PDB entry 8ZC2 | electron microscopy, 7.82 A resolution (low resolution: residue-level contacts below are approximate; hydrogen-bond / salt-bridge calls are withheld) | chains A and H of the 18 polymer chains in the assembly

[Chain A]
Molecule: Spike glycoprotein
From: Severe acute respiratory syndrome coronavirus 2
Reference sequence: P0DTC2 (SPIKE_SARS2); aligned to UniProt positions 14-1204 over residues 17-1211 (the alignment contains insertions or deletions, so no single offset holds)
Sequence (1240 residues; each row starts with the number of its first residue; note: 4 numbers in that range are skipped by the numbering (no residue carries them; nothing is unmodelled there)):
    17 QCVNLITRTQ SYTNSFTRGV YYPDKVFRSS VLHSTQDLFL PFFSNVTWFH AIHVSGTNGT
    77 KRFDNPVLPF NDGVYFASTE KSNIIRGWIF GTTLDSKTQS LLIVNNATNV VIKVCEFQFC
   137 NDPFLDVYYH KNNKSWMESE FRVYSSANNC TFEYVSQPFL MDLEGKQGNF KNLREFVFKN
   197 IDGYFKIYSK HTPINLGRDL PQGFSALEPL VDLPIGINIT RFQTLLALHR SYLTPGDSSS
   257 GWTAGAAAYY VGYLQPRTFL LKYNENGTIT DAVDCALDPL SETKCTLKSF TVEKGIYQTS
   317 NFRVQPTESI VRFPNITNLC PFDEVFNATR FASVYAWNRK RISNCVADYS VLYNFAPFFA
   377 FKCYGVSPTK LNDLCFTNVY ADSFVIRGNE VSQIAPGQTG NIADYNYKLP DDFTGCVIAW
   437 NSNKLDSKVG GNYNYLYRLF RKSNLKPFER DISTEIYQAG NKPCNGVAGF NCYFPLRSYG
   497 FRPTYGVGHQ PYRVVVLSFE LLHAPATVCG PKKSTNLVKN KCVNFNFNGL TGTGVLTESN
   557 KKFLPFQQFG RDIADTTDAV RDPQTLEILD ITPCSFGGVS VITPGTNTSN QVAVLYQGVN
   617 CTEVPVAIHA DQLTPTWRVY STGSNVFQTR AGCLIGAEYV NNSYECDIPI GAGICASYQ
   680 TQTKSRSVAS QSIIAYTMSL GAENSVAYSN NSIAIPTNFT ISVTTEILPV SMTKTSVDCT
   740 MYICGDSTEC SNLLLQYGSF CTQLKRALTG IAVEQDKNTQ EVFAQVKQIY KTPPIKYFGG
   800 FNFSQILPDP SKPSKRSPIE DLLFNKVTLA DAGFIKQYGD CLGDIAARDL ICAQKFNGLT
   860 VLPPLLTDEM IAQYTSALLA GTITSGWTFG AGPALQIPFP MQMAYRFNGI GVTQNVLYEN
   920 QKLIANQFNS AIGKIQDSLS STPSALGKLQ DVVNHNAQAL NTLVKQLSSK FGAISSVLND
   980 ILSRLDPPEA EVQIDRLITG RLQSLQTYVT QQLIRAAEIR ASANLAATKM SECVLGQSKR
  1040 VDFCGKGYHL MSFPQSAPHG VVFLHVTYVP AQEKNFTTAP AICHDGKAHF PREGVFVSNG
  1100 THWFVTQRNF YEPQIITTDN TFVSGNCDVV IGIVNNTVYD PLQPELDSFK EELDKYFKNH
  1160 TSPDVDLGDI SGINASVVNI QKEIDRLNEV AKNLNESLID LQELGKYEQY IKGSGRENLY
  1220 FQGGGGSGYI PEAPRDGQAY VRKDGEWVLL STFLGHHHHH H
Disordered / not traced: 17-26, 69-81, 97-98, 143-154, 161-167, 177-186, 211-215, 248-262, 621-640, 680-690, 828-855, 1148-1260
Differences from the reference sequence: variant I22 (Thr19 in P0DTC2), S27 (Ala in P0DTC2), D142 (Gly in P0DTC2), G213 (Val in P0DTC2), D339 (Gly in P0DTC2), F371 (Ser in P0DTC2), P373 (Ser in P0DTC2), F375 (Ser in P0DTC2), A376 (Thr in P0DTC2), N405 (Asp in P0DTC2), S408 (Arg in P0DTC2), N417 (Lys in P0DTC2), K440 (Asn in P0DTC2), N477 (Ser in P0DTC2), K478 (Thr in P0DTC2), A484 (Glu in P0DTC2), R493 (Gln in P0DTC2), R498 (Gln in P0DTC2), Y501 (Asn in P0DTC2), H505 (Tyr in P0DTC2), G614 (Asp in P0DTC2), Y655 (His in P0DTC2), K683 (Asn679 in P0DTC2), K764 (Asn in P0DTC2), Y796 (Asp in P0DTC2), H954 (Gln in P0DTC2), K969 (Asn in P0DTC2); engineered mutation P817 (Phe in P0DTC2), P892 (Ala in P0DTC2), P899 (Ala in P0DTC2), P942 (Ala in P0DTC2), P986 (Lys in P0DTC2), P987 (Val in P0DTC2); expression tag (1212-1260)
Swiss-Prot annotation at these positions:
  - glycosylation (N-linked (GlcNAc...) asparagine): N20 (complex), N125 (hybrid), N334 (complex), N606 (hybrid)
Cystine bridges: C291-C301, C336-C361, C379-C432, C391-C525, C480-C488, C538-C590, C617-C649, C662-C671, C738-C760, C743-C749, C1032-C1043, C1082-C1126
Glycans and other covalent adducts: N-acetylglucosamine (NAG) linked to N61, N122, N282, N331, N616, N709, N717, N801, N1098, N1134

[Chain H]
Molecule: Heavy chain of D1F6 Fab
From: Homo sapiens
Notes: antibody fragment or engineered binder
Sequence (230 residues; each row starts with the number of its first residue):
     1 EVQLVQSGAE VKKPGASVKV SCKASGYIFS DYNIHWVRQA PGQGLEWMGW ISPDSDDTNY
    61 AQSFQGRVTM TRDTSITTVY MELSSLRSDD TAVYFCARSV GYCSLNSCQR WMWFDTWGQG
   121 ALVTVSSAST KGPSVFPLAP SSKSTSGGTA ALGCLVKDYF PEPVTVSWNS GALTSGVHTF
   181 PAVLQSSGLY SLSSVVTVPS SSLGTQTYIC NVNHKPSNTK VDKKVEPKSC
Disordered / not traced: 1, 142-148, 230
Cystine bridges: C22-C96, C103-C108, C154-C210

[Chain A / chain H interface]
Contacting residue pairs (27; chain A residue first):
  R346(A) - S104(H)
  R346(A) - L105(H)
  L441(A) - D54(H)
  L441(A) - Y102(H)
  K444(A) - D31(H)
  K444(A) - Y102(H)
  V445(A) - I28(H)
  V445(A) - D31(H)
  G446(A) - Y32(H)
  G446(A) - V100(H)
  G447(A) - V100(H)
  G447(A) - G101(H)
  G447(A) - Y102(H)
  Y449(A) - C108(H)
  Y449(A) - W111(H)
  Y449(A) - M112(H)
  Y449(A) - W113(H)
  N450(A) - Y102(H)
  N450(A) - C103(H)
  N450(A) - S104(H)
  N450(A) - L105(H)
  N450(A) - C108(H)
  L452(A) - S107(H)
  L452(A) - W111(H)
  F490(A) - R110(H)
  L492(A) - W111(H)
  R493(A) - W111(H)
Other interface residues (no listed pair), chain A (14 interface residues in all): S443, S494
Other interface residues (no listed pair), chain H (17 interface residues in all): S30

[In short]
14 residues of chain A face 17 of chain H across their interface. Covalently linked N-acetylglucosamine: at
N61(A), N122(A), N282(A), N331(A), N616(A) and N709(A) and 4 more.
Chain A is Spike glycoprotein (Severe acute respiratory syndrome coronavirus 2) and chain H is Heavy chain of
D1F6 Fab (Homo sapiens); the structure, SARS-CoV-2 Omicron BA.2 spike trimer (6P) in complex with D1F6 Fab,
head-to-head aggregate, was determined by electron microscopy together with 8ZBY, 8ZBZ, 8ZC0, 8ZC1, 8ZC3,
8ZC4, 8ZC5 and 8ZC6 from the same study.
